PDB entry 9EVA | electron microscopy, 2.34 A resolution | chains A and E of the 5 polymer chains in the assembly

Chain A (and E):
Molecule: Neur_chan_LBD domain-containing protein
From: Desulfofustis sp. PB-SRB1
Notes: chain E of this document is another copy of the same molecule, construct and numbering; everything in this record applies to it too
Reference sequence: V4JF97 (V4JF97_9DELT); numbering as in UniProt (aligned over 1-642)
Chain sequence (642 residues; each row starts with the number of its first residue):
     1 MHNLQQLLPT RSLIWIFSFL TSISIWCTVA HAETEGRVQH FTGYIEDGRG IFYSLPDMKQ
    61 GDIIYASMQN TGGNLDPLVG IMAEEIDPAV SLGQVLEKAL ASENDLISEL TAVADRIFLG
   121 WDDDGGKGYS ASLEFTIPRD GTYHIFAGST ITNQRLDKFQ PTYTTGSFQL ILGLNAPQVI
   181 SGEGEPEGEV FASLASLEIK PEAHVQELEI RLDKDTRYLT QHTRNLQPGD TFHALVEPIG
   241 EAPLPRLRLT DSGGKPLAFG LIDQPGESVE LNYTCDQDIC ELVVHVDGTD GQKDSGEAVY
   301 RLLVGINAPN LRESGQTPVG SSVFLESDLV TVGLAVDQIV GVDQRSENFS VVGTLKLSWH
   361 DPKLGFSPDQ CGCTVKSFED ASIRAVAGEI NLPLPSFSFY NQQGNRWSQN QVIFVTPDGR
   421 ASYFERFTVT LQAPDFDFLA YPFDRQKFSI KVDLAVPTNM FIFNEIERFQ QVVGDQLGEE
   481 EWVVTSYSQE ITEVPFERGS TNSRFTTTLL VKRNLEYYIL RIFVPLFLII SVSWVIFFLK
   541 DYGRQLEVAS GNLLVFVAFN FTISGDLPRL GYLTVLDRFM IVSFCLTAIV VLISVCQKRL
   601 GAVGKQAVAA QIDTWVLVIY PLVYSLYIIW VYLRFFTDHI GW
Unresolved in the structure: 1-36, 291-296, 314-321, 638-642 (chain E: 1-36, 291-296, 313-321, 638-642)
Metal / ion sites: Ca2+ site 1: Asp76, Pro77, Asp123, Asp124, Tyr129; Ca2+ site 2: Glu347, Pro434, Phe436 (shared with 1 residue of chain B); Ca2+ site 3: Leu477 (shared with Glu347(E), Pro434(E), Phe436(E) of chain E)
Reported in the primary citation:
  - Ca2+ coordination: Asp76, Asp123, Asp124, Glu347

Interface between chain A and chain E:
Pairs across the interface (76; chain A residue first):
  Asp76(A) with Lys255(E), salt bridge
  Ser102(A) with Arg246(E)
  Glu103(A) with Arg246(E), salt bridge; Phe259(E)
  Asp105(A) with Phe259(E)
  Ile107(A) with Pro256(E), hydrophobic
  Asp124(A) with Lys255(E), salt bridge
  Tyr129(A) with Asp251(E), hydrogen bond; Lys255(E)
  Thr152(A) with Lys255(E)
  Asn153(A) with Gly253(E); Gly254(E), hydrogen bond (side chain-backbone); Lys255(E)
  Gln154(A) with Gly253(E)
  Leu156(A) with Thr220(E); His285(E)
  Asp157(A) with Tyr218(E)
  Lys158(A) with Tyr218(E)
  Phe159(A) with Tyr218(E); Arg248(E)
  Gln338(A) with Ser346(E); Pro434(E)
  Val340(A) with Ser346(E)
  Val352(A) with Gln432(E)
  Pro368(A) with Gly253(E)
  Gly372(A) with Ser252(E)
  Thr374(A) with Ser252(E)
  Asp380(A) with Arg384(E), salt bridge
  Trp407(A) with Gln402(E), hydrogen bond (side chain-backbone); Gly404(E); Asn405(E)
  Gln409(A) with Phe399(E); Tyr400(E); Gln402(E)
  Phe414(A) with Arg498(E)
  Thr416(A) with Arg498(E)
  Phe424(A) with Glu497(E)
  Arg426(A) with Tyr400(E), hydrogen bond (side chain-backbone)
  Thr428(A) with Gln432(E)
  Gln476(A) with Pro434(E)
  Leu477(A) with Pro434(E); Phe436(E)
  Gly478(A) with Asp437(E)
  Glu479(A) with Tyr572(E)
  Glu481(A) with Arg345(E), salt bridge; Leu570(E)
  Asn514(A) with Gly571(E)
  Glu516(A) with Arg578(E), salt bridge
  Tyr517(A) with Gly571(E); Tyr572(E); Leu573(E), hydrophobic
  Leu520(A) with Leu573(E), hydrophobic; Ile581(E)
  Arg521(A) with Leu567(E)
  Val524(A) with Cys585(E), hydrophobic
  Pro525(A) with Phe584(E), hydrophobic
  Leu528(A) with Cys585(E), hydrophobic
  Ser531(A) with Leu592(E)
  Val532(A) with Leu592(E), hydrophobic
  Val535(A) with Leu592(E), hydrophobic
  Phe538(A) with Arg599(E)
  Leu539(A) with Lys598(E)
  Lys540(A) with Arg599(E)
  Arg544(A) with Gly543(E), hydrogen bond (side chain-backbone); Glu547(E), salt bridge
  Glu547(A) with Glu547(E)
  Val548(A) with Leu546(E), hydrophobic
  Leu554(A) with Leu554(E), hydrophobic
  Val555(A) with Leu553(E), hydrophobic
  Ala558(A) with Leu554(E), hydrophobic; Val557(E), hydrophobic
  Phe559(A) with Val557(E)
  Phe561(A) with Phe561(E), hydrophobic
  Thr562(A) with Val557(E); Asn560(E); Phe561(E)
Other interface residues (no listed pair), chain A (66 interface residues in all): Asp123, Arg155, Cys373, Val375, Glu379, Glu480, Ile529, Ile536, Gly565, Asp566
Other interface residues (no listed pair), chain E (58 interface residues in all): His222, Thr250, Val283, Glu347, Gln403, Asp435, Leu439, Arg544, Arg569, Ala588, Val591, Val595

Summary:
66 residues of chain A face 58 of chain E across their interface; the contacts include 5 hydrogen bonds and 7
salt bridges. Polar pairs include Asp76(A)-Lys255(E), Glu103(A)-Arg246(E) and Asp124(A)-Lys255(E). Asp76(A),
Pro77(A), Asp123(A), Asp124(A) and Tyr129(A) coordinate Ca2+ site 1. From the paper: Ca2+ coordination by
Asp76(A), Asp123(A) and Asp124(A) among others.
Both chains are Neur_chan_LBD domain-containing protein (Desulfofustis sp. PB-SRB1). Entry 9EVA (3DFlex
refinement of the CryoEM structure of DeCLIC nanodisc with 10mM calcium) was determined by electron microscopy
(same publication as 9EV1, 9EV7, 9EV8, 9EV9 and 9EVB).
